5VJM - chains A and B; structure by X-ray diffraction, 2.91 A resolution.

== Chain A ==
Protein: Hemagglutinin HA1
Source organism: Influenza A virus
UniProt: R4NN21 (R4NN21_9INFA); the construct lacks a stretch of the UniProt sequence and is renumbered around it, so the offset changes along the chain: 11-141 = UniProt 19-149; 143-158 = UniProt 150-165; 159-263 = UniProt 168-272; 265-276 = UniProt 273-284; 1 more segments
Chain sequence (325 residues; numbered 7 to 330 plus 3 insertion-coded residues; 2 numbers in that range are skipped by the numbering (no residue carries them; nothing is unmodelled there); the number before each row is that of its first residue; a row labelled like 158A-158B holds insertion residues (158A, then the next letters in order)):
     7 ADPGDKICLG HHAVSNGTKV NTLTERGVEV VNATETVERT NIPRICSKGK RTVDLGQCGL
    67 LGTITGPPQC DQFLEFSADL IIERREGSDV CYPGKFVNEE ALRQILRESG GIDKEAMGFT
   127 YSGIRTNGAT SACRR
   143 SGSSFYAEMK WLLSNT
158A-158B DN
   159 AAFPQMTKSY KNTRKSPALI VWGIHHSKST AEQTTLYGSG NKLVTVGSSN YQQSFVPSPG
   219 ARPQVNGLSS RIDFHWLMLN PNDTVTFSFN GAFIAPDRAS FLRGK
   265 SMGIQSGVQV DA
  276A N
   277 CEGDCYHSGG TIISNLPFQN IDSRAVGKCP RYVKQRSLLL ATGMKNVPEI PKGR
Not modelled in the structure: 7-12, 326-330
Construct notes: expression tag (7-10); engineered mutation Lys186 (Val195 in R4NN21), Thr193 (Lys202 in R4NN21), Ser228 (Gly237 in R4NN21)
Disulfides: Cys52-Cys277, Cys64-Cys76, Cys97-Cys139, Cys281-Cys305
Glycans and other covalent adducts: N-acetylglucosamine (NAG) linked to Asn38, Asn240
Small-molecule neighbours: N-acetyl-alpha-neuraminic acid (SIA): Tyr98, Gly134, Ala135, Thr136, Ser137, Trp153, Leu155, His183, Ser185, Lys186, Glu190, Leu194, Leu226, Ser228
From the paper describing this entry:
  - mutagenesis - G228S: unchanged binding to alpha2-3 sialosides
  - mutagenesis - G228S: increased binding to alpha2-6 sialoside
  - mutagenesis - V186K/K193T/G228S, K193T/G228S: increased binding to human-type receptors
  - mutagenesis - V186K/K193T/G228S: decreased binding to avian-type receptors
  - mutagenesis - V186K/K193T/G228S (Tm 53 degC): decreased stability
  - mutagenesis - E190D, E190D/G225D, G225D: abolished binding to sialosides
  - specificity-determining residues: Thr193 (from molecular simulation)

== Chain B ==
Protein: Hemagglutinin HA2
Source organism: Influenza A virus
UniProt: R4NN21 (R4NN21_9INFA); residues 1-176 here correspond to UniProt positions 340-515 (UniProt number = residue number + 339)
Chain sequence (183 residues; each row starts with the number of its first residue):
     1 GLFGAIAGFI ENGWEGLIDG WYGFRHQNAQ GEGTAADYKS TQSAIDQITG KLNRLIEKTN
    61 QQFELIDNEF NEVEKQIGNV INWTRDSITE VWSYNAELLV AMENQHTIDL ADSEMDKLYE
   121 RVKRQLRENA EEDGTGCFEI FHKCDDDCMA SIRNNTYDHS KYREEAMQNR IQIDPVSGRL
   181 VPR
Not modelled in the structure: 172-183
Construct notes: expression tag (177-183)
Disulfides: Cys144-Cys148
Glycans and other covalent adducts: N-acetylglucosamine (NAG) linked to Asn82

== How chain A and chain B interact ==
Disulfides between the chains: Cys14(A)-Cys137(B)
Pairs across the interface (124; chain A residue first):
  Ile13(A) - Phe24(B)  hydrophobic
  Ile13(A) - Arg25(B)
  Ile13(A) - His26(B)
  Ile13(A) - Cys137(B)
  Ile13(A) - Phe138(B)  hydrogen bond (backbone-backbone)
  Ile13(A) - Ile140(B)  hydrophobic
  Ile13(A) - Met149(B)  hydrophobic
  Cys14(A) - Trp14(B)
  Cys14(A) - Gly23(B)
  Cys14(A) - Phe24(B)
  Cys14(A) - Arg25(B)  hydrogen bond (backbone-backbone)
  Cys14(A) - Gly136(B)
  Cys14(A) - Cys137(B)  disulfide
  Leu15(A) - Trp14(B)
  Leu15(A) - Gly23(B)
  Leu15(A) - Phe24(B)  hydrophobic
  Leu15(A) - Leu118(B)  hydrophobic
  Leu15(A) - Gly136(B)  hydrogen bond (backbone-backbone)
  Gly16(A) - Trp14(B)
  Gly16(A) - Tyr22(B)
  Gly16(A) - Gly23(B)  hydrogen bond (backbone-backbone)
  Gly16(A) - Met115(B)
  His17(A) - Ile6(B)
  His17(A) - Ile10(B)
  His17(A) - Gly13(B)
  His17(A) - Trp14(B)  hydrogen bond (backbone-backbone)
  His17(A) - Trp21(B)
  His17(A) - Met115(B)
  His18(A) - Trp14(B)
  His18(A) - Leu17(B)
  His18(A) - Gly20(B)
  His18(A) - Trp21(B)  hydrogen bond (backbone-backbone)
  Ala19(A) - Trp14(B)
  Ala19(A) - Glu15(B)
  Val26(A) - Asn104(B)
  Asn27(A) - Ala101(B)
  Asn27(A) - Asn104(B)  hydrogen bond (backbone-side chain)
  Thr28(A) - Ala101(B)
  Thr28(A) - Asn104(B)
  Thr28(A) - Gln105(B)  hydrogen bond
  Thr28(A) - Ile108(B)
  Leu29(A) - Ala101(B)
  Leu29(A) - Met102(B)  hydrophobic
  Leu29(A) - Gln105(B)  hydrogen bond (backbone-side chain)
  Thr30(A) - Gln105(B)  hydrogen bond (backbone-side chain)
  Arg32(A) - Glu97(B)  salt bridge
  Val34(A) - Ile108(B)  hydrophobic
  Val36(A) - Ile108(B)  hydrophobic
  Thr40(A) - Leu52(B)
  Thr42(A) - Val100(B)
  Glu89(A) - Phe70(B)
  Arg90(A) - Phe70(B)
  Arg91(A) - Phe70(B)
  Glu105(A) - Asn71(B)
  Glu106(A) - Asp67(B)
  Glu106(A) - Asn68(B)  hydrogen bond
  Arg109(A) - Asn68(B)
  Gln110(A) - Leu65(B)
  Gln110(A) - Ile66(B)  hydrogen bond (side chain-backbone)
  Arg113(A) - Asn68(B)
  Lys263(A) - Gln62(B)
  Met266(A) - Gln62(B)
  Met266(A) - Phe63(B)
  Met266(A) - Glu64(B)
  Gln269(A) - Asn68(B)  hydrogen bond
  Gln269(A) - Glu69(B)  hydrogen bond (side chain-backbone)
  Gln269(A) - Phe70(B)
  Ser284(A) - Glu69(B)  hydrogen bond
  Asn291(A) - Leu55(B)
  Asn291(A) - Ile56(B)
  Pro293(A) - Leu55(B)
  Phe294(A) - Ala96(B)  hydrophobic
  Ser299(A) - Arg85(B)
  Arg300(A) - Leu65(B)
  Arg300(A) - Asp67(B)  salt bridge
  Arg300(A) - Glu69(B)  salt bridge
  Arg300(A) - Arg85(B)
  Val302(A) - Phe63(B)
  Val302(A) - Glu64(B)
  Val302(A) - Leu65(B)  hydrophobic
  Gly303(A) - Gln61(B)
  Gly303(A) - Gln62(B)
  Gly303(A) - Phe63(B)  hydrogen bond (backbone-backbone)
  Lys304(A) - Thr59(B)
  Lys304(A) - Asn60(B)  hydrogen bond
  Lys304(A) - Gln61(B)
  Cys305(A) - Thr59(B)
  Arg307(A) - Trp92(B)
  Tyr308(A) - Thr89(B)
  Tyr308(A) - Trp92(B)
  Val309(A) - Trp92(B)
  Val309(A) - Ser93(B)
  Val309(A) - Ala96(B)  hydrophobic
  Lys310(A) - Thr89(B)
  Lys310(A) - Glu90(B)  salt bridge
  Lys310(A) - Ser93(B)  hydrogen bond (backbone-side chain)
  Gln311(A) - Ser93(B)  hydrogen bond (side chain-backbone)
  Gln311(A) - Glu97(B)  hydrogen bond
  Leu314(A) - Ala96(B)  hydrophobic
  Leu314(A) - Glu97(B)
  Leu315(A) - Val100(B)
  Leu315(A) - Asn104(B)  hydrogen bond (backbone-side chain)
  Leu316(A) - Leu52(B)  hydrophobic
  Leu316(A) - Glu103(B)
  Leu316(A) - Asn104(B)
  Ala317(A) - Asn104(B)  hydrogen bond (backbone-side chain)
  Ala317(A) - Thr107(B)
  Thr318(A) - Trp21(B)
  Thr318(A) - Ile48(B)
  Thr318(A) - Leu52(B)
  Gly319(A) - Trp21(B)
  Gly319(A) - Ile48(B)
  Gly319(A) - Thr107(B)
  Met320(A) - Ile6(B)  hydrophobic
  Met320(A) - Trp21(B)  hydrophobic
  Met320(A) - Tyr22(B)  hydrophobic
  Met320(A) - Ala111(B)  hydrophobic
  Lys321(A) - Ala7(B)
  Val323(A) - Glu11(B)
  Val323(A) - Asn12(B)
  Val323(A) - Gly13(B)  hydrogen bond (backbone-backbone)
  Pro324(A) - Glu15(B)
  Glu325(A) - Asn12(B)
  Glu325(A) - Glu15(B)
Interface residues without a listed pair, chain A (61 interface residues in all): Val20, Ser21, Glu114, Gly267, Ile268, Ser270, Leu292
Interface residues without a listed pair, chain B (62 interface residues in all): Val73, Leu98, Leu99, Tyr119, Val122, Leu126

== In short ==
Chain A and chain B form an interface of 61 and 62 residues respectively, with 1 disulfide bond, 23 hydrogen
bonds and 4 salt bridges. Polar pairs include Arg32(A)-Glu97(B), Arg300(A)-Asp67(B) and Arg300(A)-Glu69(B).
The paper reports that E190D, E190D/G225D and G225D of chain A abolish binding to sialosides; the specificity
determinant Thr193(A); 6 substitutions were tested in all.
Chain A is Hemagglutinin HA1 and chain B is Hemagglutinin HA2, both from Influenza A virus; the structure,
Crystal structure of H7 hemagglutinin mutant (V186K, K193T, G228S) from the influenza virus A/Shanghai/2/2013
(H7N9) with ..., was determined by X-ray diffraction together with 5VJK and 5VJL from the same study.
